Entry 1FAW (X-ray diffraction, 3.09 A resolution); this record covers chains A and C of the 4 polymer chains in the assembly.

[Chain A (and C)]
Name: Hemoglobin (alpha subunit)
From: Anser anser
Notes: chain C of this document is another copy of the same molecule, construct and numbering; everything in this record applies to it too
UniProtKB: P01989 (HBA_ANSAN); residues 1-141 here = UniProt positions 1-141
Amino-acid sequence (141 residues; each row starts with the number of its first residue):
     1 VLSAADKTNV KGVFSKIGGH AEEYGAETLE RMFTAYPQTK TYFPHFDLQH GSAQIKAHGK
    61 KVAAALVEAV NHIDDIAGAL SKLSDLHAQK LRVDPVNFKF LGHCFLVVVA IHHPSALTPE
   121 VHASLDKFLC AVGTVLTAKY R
Bound ions: heme Fe: His87 (together with oxygen molecule)
Residues lining bound ligands: heme / oxygen molecule: Leu29, Met32, Thr39, Tyr42, Phe43, His45, Phe46, His58, Lys61, Val62, Ala65, Leu66, Leu83, Leu86, His87, Leu91, Val93, Asn97, Phe98, Leu101, Val132, Leu136

[Interface between chain A and chain C]
Residue-residue contacts - 9 pairs, chain A then chain C:
  Val1(A) - Ala138(C)
  Val1(A) - Arg141(C)  hydrogen bond (backbone-backbone)
  Leu2(A) - Arg141(C)
  Lys127(A) - Tyr140(C)
  Lys127(A) - Arg141(C)
  Tyr140(A) - Lys127(C)
  Arg141(A) - Val1(C)  hydrogen bond (backbone-backbone)
  Arg141(A) - Leu2(C)
  Arg141(A) - Lys127(C)
Other interface residues (no listed pair), chain A (6 interface residues in all): Ala138

[Overview]
Chain A and chain C each contribute 6 residues to their interface, with 2 hydrogen bonds. The hydrogen-bonded
pair Val1(A)-Arg141(C) is a backbone contact. Chain A binds heme / oxygen molecule.
Chain A and chain C are both Hemoglobin (alpha subunit) (Anser anser); the structure, Graylag goose hemoglobin
(oxy form), was determined by X-ray diffraction.
